7QRU - chains E and G of the 8 polymer chains in the assembly; structure by electron microscopy, 2.24 A resolution.

== Chain E ==
Protein: Na+/H+ antiporter subunit E
From: Alkalihalophilus pseudofirmus
UniProtKB: A0A1Q9PMT4 (A0A1Q9PMT4_ALKPS); residues 1-158 here = UniProt positions 1-158
Sequence (158 residues; each row starts with the number of its first residue):
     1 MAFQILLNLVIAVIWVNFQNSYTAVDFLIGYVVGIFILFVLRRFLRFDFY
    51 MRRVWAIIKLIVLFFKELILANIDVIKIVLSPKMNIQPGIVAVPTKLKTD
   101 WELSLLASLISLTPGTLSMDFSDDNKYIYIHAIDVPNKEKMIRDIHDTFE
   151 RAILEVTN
Sequence notes: conflict Val62 (Ser in A0A1Q9PMT4), Asn158 (Lys in A0A1Q9PMT4)
Small-molecule neighbours:
  - 1,2-Distearoyl-sn-glycerophosphoethanolamine (3PE), molecule 1: Arg53, Ile57, Leu60, Ile61, Phe64, Trp101, Leu105, Val156, Thr157, Asn158
  - 1,2-Distearoyl-sn-glycerophosphoethanolamine (3PE), molecule 2: Ile61, Phe64, Phe65, Asp100, Trp101, Ser104, Leu105, Ser108

== Chain G ==
Protein: Na+/H+ antiporter subunit G1
From: Alkalihalophilus pseudofirmus
UniProtKB: A0A1Q9PMU8 (A0A1Q9PMU8_ALKPS); residue numbers follow UniProt; this construct covers 1-119
Sequence (133 residues; numbered 1 to 133; the number before each row is that of its first residue):
     1 MTAVEIIISIFVLIGGFLSLLGSIGIIRFPDVYGRLHAATKSATLGVISI
    51 MLATFLFFFLVHGEFVGKLLLTILFVFLTAPVAGMMMGRSAYRVGVPLWE
   101 KSTQDDLKKMYEKKMKGSNHHHHHHDYKDDDDK
Unresolved in the structure: 114-133
Sequence notes: expression tag (120-133)
Small-molecule neighbours: 1,2-Distearoyl-sn-glycerophosphoethanolamine (3PE): Leu74, Phe77, Leu78

== Chain E / chain G interface ==
Contacting residue pairs (67):
  Phe65(E) - Phe77(G)  hydrophobic
  Leu68(E) - Lys41(G)
  Leu68(E) - Leu45(G)  hydrophobic
  Asn72(E) - Leu18(G)
  Asn72(E) - Lys41(G)  hydrogen bond (side chain-backbone)
  Asn72(E) - Ser42(G)  hydrogen bond
  Asn72(E) - Leu45(G)
  Val75(E) - Leu21(G)  hydrophobic
  Val75(E) - Ser42(G)
  Ile76(E) - Phe17(G)  hydrophobic
  Ile76(E) - Leu21(G)  hydrophobic
  Ile78(E) - Arg28(G)
  Ile78(E) - Phe29(G)  hydrophobic
  Val79(E) - Leu21(G)  hydrophobic
  Val79(E) - Ile24(G)  hydrophobic
  Val79(E) - Gly25(G)
  Val79(E) - Arg28(G)  hydrogen bond (backbone-side chain)
  Val79(E) - Phe29(G)  hydrophobic
  Ser81(E) - Arg28(G)  hydrogen bond (backbone-side chain)
  Pro82(E) - Arg28(G)  hydrogen bond (backbone-side chain)
  Met84(E) - Arg28(G)
  Ile86(E) - Pro30(G)
  Ile86(E) - Trp99(G)
  Pro88(E) - Trp99(G)  hydrophobic
  Pro88(E) - Ser102(G)
  Pro88(E) - Thr103(G)  hydrogen bond (backbone-backbone)
  Gly89(E) - Gln104(G)
  Ile90(E) - Tyr92(G)  hydrophobic
  Ile90(E) - Leu98(G)  hydrophobic
  Ile90(E) - Gln104(G)  hydrogen bond (backbone-backbone)
  Ile90(E) - Asp105(G)
  Ile90(E) - Asp106(G)  hydrogen bond (backbone-backbone)
  Ile90(E) - Leu107(G)  hydrophobic
  Val91(E) - Asp106(G)
  Ala92(E) - Asp106(G)  hydrogen bond (backbone-side chain)
  Ser108(E) - Pro81(G)
  Ser111(E) - Lys41(G)
  Leu112(E) - Phe77(G)  hydrophobic
  Leu112(E) - Pro81(G)  hydrophobic
  Thr113(E) - Lys41(G)  hydrogen bond (backbone-side chain)
  Gly115(E) - His37(G)
  Gly115(E) - Lys41(G)
  Thr116(E) - His37(G)
  Thr116(E) - Lys41(G)  hydrogen bond (backbone-side chain)
  Leu117(E) - Leu36(G)  hydrophobic
  Leu117(E) - His37(G)
  Ser118(E) - Met85(G)
  Met119(E) - Tyr33(G)  hydrophobic
  Met119(E) - Met85(G)
  Met119(E) - Gly88(G)
  Met119(E) - Arg89(G)
  Met119(E) - Tyr92(G)  hydrophobic
  Met119(E) - Leu107(G)  hydrophobic
  Asp120(E) - Arg89(G)  salt bridge
  Asp120(E) - Leu107(G)
  Asp120(E) - Met110(G)
  Asp120(E) - Tyr111(G)  hydrogen bond
  Tyr129(E) - Asp106(G)
  Tyr129(E) - Leu107(G)  hydrophobic
  Tyr129(E) - Met110(G)  hydrophobic
  His131(E) - Tyr33(G)
  His131(E) - His37(G)  hydrogen bond
  Ile133(E) - Phe29(G)  hydrophobic
  Ile133(E) - His37(G)
  Val135(E) - Thr103(G)
  Val135(E) - Gln104(G)
  Lys138(E) - Gln104(G)  hydrogen bond
Also at the interface, not in a pair above, chain E (41 interface residues in all): Phe64, Ile69, Ala71, Leu80, Lys83, Gln87, Ala107, Pro114, Phe121, Ser122
Also at the interface, not in a pair above, chain G (36 interface residues in all): Gly34, Thr40, Thr44, Ile48, Arg93, Lys101

== In short ==
41 residues of chain E face 36 of chain G across their interface, with 14 hydrogen bonds and 1 salt bridge.
Polar contacts include Asp120(E)-Arg89(G), Asn72(E)-Lys41(G) and Asn72(E)-Ser42(G). One
1,2-Distearoyl-sn-glycerophosphoethanolamine molecule is bound between chain E and chain G. Ligands of chain
E: 1,2-Distearoyl-sn-glycerophosphoethanolamine.
Chain E is Na+/H+ antiporter subunit E and chain G is Na+/H+ antiporter subunit G1, both from Alkalihalophilus
pseudofirmus; the structure, Structure of Bacillus pseudofirmus Mrp antiporter complex, monomer, was
determined by electron microscopy.
